PDB entry 4OV5 | X-ray diffraction, 2.20 A resolution | chains A and C of the 3 polymer chains in the assembly

== Chain A ==
Molecule: HLA class II histocompatibility antigen, DR alpha chain
From: Homo sapiens
Notes: fragment: Secreted extracellular domain
UniProtKB: P01903 (DRA_HUMAN); residues 1-182 here correspond to UniProt positions 26-207 (UniProt number = residue number + 25)
Sequence (182 residues; numbered 1 to 182; the number before each row is that of its first residue):
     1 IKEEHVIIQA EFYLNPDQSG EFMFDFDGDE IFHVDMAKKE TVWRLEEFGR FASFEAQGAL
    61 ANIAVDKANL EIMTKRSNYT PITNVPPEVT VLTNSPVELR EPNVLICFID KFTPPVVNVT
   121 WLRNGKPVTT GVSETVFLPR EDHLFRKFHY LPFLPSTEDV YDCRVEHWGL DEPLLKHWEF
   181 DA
Unresolved in the structure: 1-2
Disulfide bonds: Cys107-Cys163
Curated features (UniProtKB/Swiss-Prot):
  - region: Glu179 to Ala182 (Connecting peptide)
  - site: Gln9 (Self- and pathogen-derived peptide antigen), Gly49 (Self-peptide antigen), Phe51 (Self- and pathogen-derived peptide antigen), Ala52 (Self-peptide antigen), Ser53 (Self- and pathogen-derived peptide antigen), Glu55 (Pathogen-derived peptide antigen), Asn62 (Self- and pathogen-derived peptide antigen), Asn69 (Pathogen-derived peptide antigen), Arg76 (Self- and pathogen-derived peptide antigen)
  - glycosylation (N-linked (GlcNAc...) asparagine): Asn78, Asn118
Reported in the primary citation:
  - mutagenesis - H33A/A37K, T41A: increased binding to DM
  - mutagenesis - P16Y/Q18K: unchanged binding to DM
  - contacts within the chain: Thr41-Trp43

== Chain C ==
Molecule: HLA class I histocompatibility antigen, A-2 alpha chain
Notes: fragment: peptide
UniProtKB: P01892 (1A02_HUMAN); residues 2-15 here correspond to UniProt positions 128-141 (UniProt number = residue number + 126)
Sequence (14 residues; row label = number of the first residue in the row):
     2 GSDARFLRGY HLYA
Sequence notes: engineered mutation Ala5 (Trp131 in P01892), Leu13 (Gln139 in P01892)

== How chain A and chain C interact ==
Contacting residue pairs (25):
  Gln9(A) with Phe7(C); Leu8(C), hydrogen bond (side chain-backbone)
  Glu11(A) with Leu8(C)
  Phe24(A) with Arg6(C)
  Phe51(A) with Ser3(C)
  Ala52(A) with Ser3(C)
  Ser53(A) with Ser3(C), hydrogen bond (backbone-backbone); Asp4(C); Ala5(C), hydrogen bond (backbone-backbone)
  Phe54(A) with Ala5(C); Phe7(C), hydrophobic
  Gly58(A) with Phe7(C); Arg9(C), hydrogen bond (backbone-side chain)
  Ala61(A) with Arg9(C)
  Asn62(A) with Phe7(C); Leu8(C), hydrogen bond (side chain-backbone); Arg9(C), hydrogen bond
  Val65(A) with Gly10(C)
  Asn69(A) with Tyr11(C), hydrogen bond (side chain-backbone); His12(C); Leu13(C), hydrogen bond (side chain-backbone)
  Ile72(A) with Ala15(C)
  Met73(A) with Leu13(C), hydrophobic
  Arg76(A) with Tyr14(C); Ala15(C)
Other interface residues (no listed pair), chain A (17 interface residues in all): Phe22, Phe32

== Overview ==
17 residues of chain A face 13 of chain C across their interface; the contacts include 8 hydrogen bonds. Among
the polar pairs are Gln9(A)-Leu8(C), Gly58(A)-Arg9(C) and Asn62(A)-Leu8(C). The paper reports that H33A/A37K
and T41A of chain A increase binding to DM; contacts within the chain involving Thr41(A) and Trp43(A).
Here chain A is HLA class II histocompatibility antigen, DR alpha chain (Homo sapiens) and chain C is HLA
class I histocompatibility antigen, A-2 alpha chain. Entry 4OV5 (Structure of HLA-DR1 with a bound peptide
with non-optimal alanine in the P1 pocket) was determined by X-ray diffraction.
